Entry 7KL9 (electron microscopy, 4.10 A resolution (low resolution: residue-level contacts below are approximate; hydrogen-bond / salt-bridge calls are withheld)); this record covers chains A and F of the 6 polymer chains in the assembly.

Chain A:
Name: Spike glycoprotein
From: Severe acute respiratory syndrome coronavirus 2
Reference sequence: P0DTC2 (SPIKE_SARS2); numbering as in UniProt (aligned over 1-1208)
Amino-acid sequence (1257 residues; each row starts with the number of its first residue):
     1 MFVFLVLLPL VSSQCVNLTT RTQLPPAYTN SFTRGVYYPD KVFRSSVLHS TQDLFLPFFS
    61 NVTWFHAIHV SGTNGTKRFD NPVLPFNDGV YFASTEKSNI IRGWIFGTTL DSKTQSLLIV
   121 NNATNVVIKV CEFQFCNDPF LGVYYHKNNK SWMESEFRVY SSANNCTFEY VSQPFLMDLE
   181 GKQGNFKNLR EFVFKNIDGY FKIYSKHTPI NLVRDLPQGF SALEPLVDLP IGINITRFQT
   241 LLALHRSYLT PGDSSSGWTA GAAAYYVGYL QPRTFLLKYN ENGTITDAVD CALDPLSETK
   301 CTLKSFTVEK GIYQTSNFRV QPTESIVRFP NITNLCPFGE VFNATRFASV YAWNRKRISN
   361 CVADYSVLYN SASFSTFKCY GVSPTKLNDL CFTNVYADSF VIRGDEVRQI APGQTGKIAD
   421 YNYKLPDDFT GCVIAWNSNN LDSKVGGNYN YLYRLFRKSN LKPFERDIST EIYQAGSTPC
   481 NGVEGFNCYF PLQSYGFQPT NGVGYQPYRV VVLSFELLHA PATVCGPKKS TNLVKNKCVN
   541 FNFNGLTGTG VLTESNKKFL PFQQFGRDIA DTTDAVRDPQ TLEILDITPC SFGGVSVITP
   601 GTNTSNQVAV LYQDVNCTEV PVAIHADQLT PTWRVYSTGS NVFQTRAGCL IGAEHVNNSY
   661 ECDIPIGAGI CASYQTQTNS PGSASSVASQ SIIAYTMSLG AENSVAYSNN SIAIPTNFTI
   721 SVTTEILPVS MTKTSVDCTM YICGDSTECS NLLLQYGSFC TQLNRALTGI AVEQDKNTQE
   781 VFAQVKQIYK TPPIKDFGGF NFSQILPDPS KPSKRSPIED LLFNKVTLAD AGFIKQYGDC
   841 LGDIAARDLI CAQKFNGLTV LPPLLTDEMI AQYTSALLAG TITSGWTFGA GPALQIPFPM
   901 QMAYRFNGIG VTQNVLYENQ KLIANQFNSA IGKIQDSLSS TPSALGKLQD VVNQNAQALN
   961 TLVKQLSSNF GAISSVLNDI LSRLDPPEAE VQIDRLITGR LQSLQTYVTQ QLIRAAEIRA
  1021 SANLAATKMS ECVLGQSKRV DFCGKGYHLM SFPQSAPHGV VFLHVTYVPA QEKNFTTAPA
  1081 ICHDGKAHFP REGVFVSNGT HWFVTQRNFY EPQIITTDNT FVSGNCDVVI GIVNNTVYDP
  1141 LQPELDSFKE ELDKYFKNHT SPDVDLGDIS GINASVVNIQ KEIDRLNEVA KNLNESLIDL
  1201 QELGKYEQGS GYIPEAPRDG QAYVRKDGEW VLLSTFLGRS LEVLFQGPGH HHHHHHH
Not modelled in the structure: 1-26, 67-79, 144-155, 173-187, 244-262, 517-519, 621-640, 677-689, 827-855, 1146-1257
Differences from the reference sequence: conflict Gly-682 (Arg in P0DTC2), Ser-683 (Arg in P0DTC2), Ser-685 (Arg in P0DTC2), Pro-817 (Phe in P0DTC2), Pro-892 (Ala in P0DTC2), Pro-899 (Ala in P0DTC2), Pro-942 (Ala in P0DTC2), Pro-986 (Lys in P0DTC2), Pro-987 (Val in P0DTC2); expression tag (1209-1257)
Curated features (UniProtKB/Swiss-Prot):
  - region: Asn-280 to Cys-301 (Putative superantigen), Arg-403 to Asp-405 (Integrin-binding motif), Asn-448 to Phe-456 (Immunodominant HLA epitope recognized by the CD8+), Pro-681, Ala-684 (Putative superantigen), Ser-816 to Tyr-837 (Fusion peptide 1), Lys-835 to Phe-855 (Fusion peptide 2), Asp-1163 to Glu-1202 (Heptad repeat 2)
  - site: Arg-815, Ser-816 (Cleavage)
  - glycosylation: Asn-17 (N-linked (GlcNAc...) (complex) asparagine), Asn-61 (N-linked (GlcNAc...) (hybrid) asparagine), Asn-74 (N-linked (GlcNAc...) (complex) asparagine), Asn-122 (N-linked (GlcNAc...) (hybrid) asparagine), Asn-149 (N-linked (GlcNAc...) (complex) asparagine), Asn-165 (N-linked (GlcNAc...) (complex) asparagine), Asn-234 (N-linked (GlcNAc...) (high mannose) asparagine), Asn-282 (N-linked (GlcNAc...) (complex) asparagine), Thr-323 (O-linked (GalNAc) threonine), Ser-325 (O-linked (HexNAc...) serine), Asn-331 (N-linked (GlcNAc...) (complex) asparagine), Asn-343 (N-linked (GlcNAc...) (complex) asparagine), Asn-603 (N-linked (GlcNAc...) (hybrid) asparagine), Asn-616 (N-linked (GlcNAc...) (complex) asparagine), Asn-657 (N-linked (GlcNAc...) (complex) asparagine), Thr-676 (O-linked (GlcNAc...) threonine), Thr-678 (O-linked (GlcNAc...) threonine), Asn-709 (N-linked (GlcNAc...) (high mannose) asparagine), Asn-717 (N-linked (GlcNAc...) (hybrid) asparagine), Asn-801 (N-linked (GlcNAc...) (hybrid) asparagine) and 6 more in UniProt
  - natural variant: Leu-5 (L5F: In strain: Iota/B.1.526), Ser-13 (S13I: In strain: Epsilon/B.1.427/B.1.429), Leu-18 (L18F: In strain: Beta/B.1.351, Gamma/P.1 and 1 more), Thr-19 (T19I: In strain: Omicron/BQ.1.1, Omicron/XBB.1.5 and 1 more; T19R: In strain: Delta/B.1.617.2, Omicron/BA.2 and 4 more), Thr-20 (T20N: In strain: Gamma/P.1), Leu-24 to Ala-27 (sequence variant, change not given here; In strain: Omicron/BA.2, Omicron/BA.2.12.1 and 6 more), Pro-26 (P26S: In strain: Gamma/P.1), Gln-52 (Q52H: In strain: Omicron/EG.5.1), Ala-67 (A67V: In strain: Eta/B.1.525, Omicron/BA.1), His-69 to Val-70 (deletion: In strain: Alpha/B.1.1.7, Eta/B.1.525 and 5 more), Gly-75 (G75V: In strain: Lambda/C.37), Thr-76 (T76I: In strain: Lambda/C.37), 82 further natural variant entries in UniProt
  - mutagenesis: His-69 to Val-70 (Increased incorporation of cleaved spike into virions), Asn-121 (N121Q: Partial loss of biliverdin affinity), Arg-190 (R190K: Partial loss of biliverdin affinity), Asn-234 (N234Q: Increased resistance to neutralizing antibodies), Asn-331 (N331Q: Reduced viral infectivity), Asn-343 (N343Q: Reduced viral infectivity), Leu-452 (L452R: Increased resistance to neutralizing antibodies. Decreases HLA binding to NF9 epitope. Increased binding affinity to human ACE2), Tyr-453 (Y453F: Decreased HLA binding to NF9 epitope. Increased binding affinity to human ACE2), Ala-475 (A475V: Increased resistance to neutralizing antibodies), Val-483 (V483A: Increased resistance to neutralizing antibodies), Glu-484 (E484D: Increased replication in human TMEM106B overexpressing cells), Phe-490 (F490L: Increased resistance to neutralizing antibodies and human covalescent sera neutralization), 12 further mutagenesis entries in UniProt
Cystine bridges: Cys-131/Cys-166, Cys-291/Cys-301, Cys-336/Cys-361, Cys-379/Cys-432, Cys-480/Cys-488, Cys-538/Cys-590, Cys-617/Cys-649, Cys-662/Cys-671, Cys-738/Cys-760, Cys-743/Cys-749, Cys-1032/Cys-1043, Cys-1082/Cys-1126
Covalent attachments: N-acetylglucosamine (NAG) linked to Asn-61, Asn-282, Asn-331, Asn-603, Asn-616, Asn-657, Asn-709, Asn-1074

Chain F:
Name: CTC-445.2 inhibitor
From: Homo sapiens
Amino-acid sequence (160 residues; row label = number of the first residue in the row):
     1 SAEIDLGKGD FREIRASEDA REAAEALAEA ARAMKEALEI IREIAEKLRD SSRASEAAKR
    61 IAKAIRKAAD AIAEAAKIAA RAAKDGDAAR NAENAARKAK EFAEEQAKLA DMYAELAKNG
   121 DKSSVLEQLK TFADKAFHEM EDRFYQAALA VFEAAEAAAG

How chain A and chain F interact:
Pairs across the interface (15; chain A residue first):
  Tyr-453(A) with His-138(F)
  Phe-456(A) with Thr-131(F)
  Phe-486(A) with Tyr-113(F)
  Asn-487(A) with Gln-128(F)
  Tyr-489(A) with Gln-128(F); Thr-131(F); Phe-132(F)
  Gln-493(A) with His-138(F)
  Thr-500(A) with Tyr-145(F); Leu-149(F)
  Asn-501(A) with Tyr-145(F)
  Gly-502(A) with Lys-8(F); Tyr-145(F)
  Val-503(A) with Lys-8(F)
  Tyr-505(A) with Glu-141(F)
Other interface residues (no listed pair), chain A (13 interface residues in all): Ser-494, Gln-506
Other interface residues (no listed pair), chain F (11 interface residues in all): Gly-7, Lys-135

Summary:
Chain A and chain F form an interface of 13 and 11 residues respectively. Covalently linked
N-acetylglucosamine: at Asn-61(A), Asn-282(A), Asn-331(A), Asn-603(A), Asn-616(A) and Asn-657(A) and 2 more.
From UniProt: 24 mutagenesis sites on chain A.
Here chain A is Spike glycoprotein (Severe acute respiratory syndrome coronavirus 2) and chain F is CTC-445.2
inhibitor (Homo sapiens). Entry 7KL9 (Structure of the SARS-CoV-2 S 6P trimer in complex with the ACE2 protein
decoy, CTC-445.2 (State ...) was determined by electron microscopy.
